4RB4 - chains G and I of the 12 polymer chains in the assembly; structure by X-ray diffraction, 3.88 A resolution.

Chain G (and I):
Protein: Glycosyltransferase tibC
Source organism: Escherichia coli DEC13E
Notes: EC 2.4.-.-; chain I of this document is another copy of the same molecule, construct and numbering; everything in this record applies to it too
Reference sequence: H5MH13 (H5MH13_ECOLX); residues 1-406 here = UniProt positions 1-406
Chain sequence (406 residues; each row starts with the number of its first residue):
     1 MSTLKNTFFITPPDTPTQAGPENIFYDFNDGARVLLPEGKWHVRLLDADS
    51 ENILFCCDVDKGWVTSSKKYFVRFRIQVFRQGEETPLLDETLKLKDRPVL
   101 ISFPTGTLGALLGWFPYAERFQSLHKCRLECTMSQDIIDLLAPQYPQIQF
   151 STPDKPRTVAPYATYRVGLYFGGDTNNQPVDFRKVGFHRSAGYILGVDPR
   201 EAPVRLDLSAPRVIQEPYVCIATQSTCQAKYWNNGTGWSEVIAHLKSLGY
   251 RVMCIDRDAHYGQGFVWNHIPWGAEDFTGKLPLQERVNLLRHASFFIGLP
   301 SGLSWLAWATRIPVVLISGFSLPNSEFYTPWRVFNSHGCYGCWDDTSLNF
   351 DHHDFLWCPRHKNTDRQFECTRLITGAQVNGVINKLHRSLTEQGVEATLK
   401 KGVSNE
Unresolved in the structure: 1-10, 400-406 (chain I: 1-9, 399-406)
Sequence notes: engineered mutation Ala-110 (Asp in H5MH13)
Ion coordination: Fe ion near Cys-342 (its only coordinating residue here)
Residues lining bound ligands: ADP-D-beta-D-heptose (AQH; [(2R,3S,4R,5R)-5-(6-amino-9H-purin-9-yl)-3,4-dihydroxytetrahydrofuran-2-yl]methyl (2R,3R,4R,5R,6S)-6-[(1R)-1,2-dihydroxyethyl]-3,4,5-trihydroxytetrahydro-2H-pyran-2-yl dihydrogen diphosphate): Thr-107, Leu-108, Gly-109, Ala-110, Phe-187, Gln-224, Ser-225, Thr-226, Lys-230, Ile-255, Asp-256, Arg-257, Gly-279, Leu-281, Leu-283, Arg-286, Pro-300, Ser-301, Gly-302, Leu-303, Trp-305, Phe-320, Glu-326, Trp-343
From the paper describing this entry:
  - binding site for ADP-D-beta-D-heptose: Thr-226, Lys-230, Arg-286, Trp-305
  - specificity-determining residues: Pro-300

How chain G and chain I interact:
Residue-residue contacts (53):
  Asp-49(G) / Ala-377(I)
  Asp-49(G) / Gln-378(I)  hydrogen bond (backbone-backbone)
  Ser-50(G) / Thr-375(I)  hydrogen bond (backbone-side chain)
  Ser-50(G) / Gln-378(I)
  Glu-51(G) / Ala-377(I)
  Asn-52(G) / Asn-335(I)
  Asn-52(G) / Leu-373(I)  hydrogen bond (side chain-backbone)
  Asn-52(G) / Thr-375(I)
  Leu-54(G) / His-337(I)
  Lys-68(G) / Ser-336(I)
  Lys-68(G) / His-337(I)
  Tyr-70(G) / Ser-336(I)  hydrogen bond
  Tyr-70(G) / His-337(I)
  Val-72(G) / His-337(I)
  Thr-175(G) / Tyr-340(I)
  Pro-179(G) / Ser-336(I)
  Pro-179(G) / Tyr-340(I)  hydrogen bond (backbone-side chain)
  Val-180(G) / Leu-322(I)  hydrophobic
  Val-180(G) / Tyr-340(I)  hydrophobic
  Lys-184(G) / Leu-322(I)
  Lys-184(G) / Asn-324(I)  hydrogen bond (backbone-side chain)
  Lys-184(G) / Asp-344(I)  hydrogen bond (side chain-backbone)
  Lys-184(G) / Asp-345(I)
  Tyr-193(G) / Pro-323(I)
  Asp-198(G) / Tyr-328(I)  hydrogen bond
  Arg-200(G) / Tyr-328(I)
  Leu-322(G) / Val-180(I)  hydrophobic
  Leu-322(G) / Lys-184(I)
  Pro-323(G) / Tyr-193(I)
  Asn-324(G) / Lys-184(I)  hydrogen bond (side chain-backbone)
  Asn-324(G) / Val-185(I)
  Asn-324(G) / Tyr-193(I)
  Tyr-328(G) / Asp-198(I)  hydrogen bond
  Tyr-328(G) / Arg-200(I)
  Ser-336(G) / Tyr-70(I)  hydrogen bond
  His-337(G) / Asp-47(I)  salt bridge
  His-337(G) / Leu-54(I)
  His-337(G) / Lys-68(I)
  His-337(G) / Tyr-70(I)
  His-337(G) / Val-72(I)
  Tyr-340(G) / Pro-179(I)  hydrogen bond (side chain-backbone)
  Tyr-340(G) / Val-180(I)  hydrophobic
  Asp-344(G) / Lys-184(I)
  Asp-345(G) / Lys-184(I)  salt bridge
  Asp-345(G) / Thr-346(I)
  Thr-346(G) / Thr-346(I)
  Leu-373(G) / Asn-52(I)  hydrogen bond (backbone-side chain)
  Thr-375(G) / Ser-50(I)  hydrogen bond (side chain-backbone)
  Thr-375(G) / Asn-52(I)
  Ala-377(G) / Asp-49(I)
  Ala-377(G) / Glu-51(I)
  Gln-378(G) / Asp-49(I)  hydrogen bond (backbone-backbone)
  Gln-378(G) / Ser-50(I)
Interface residues without a listed pair, chain G (33 interface residues in all): Asp-47, Val-185, Pro-199, Asn-335
Interface residues without a listed pair, chain I (33 interface residues in all): Thr-175, Pro-199

Summary:
The chain G/chain I interface involves 33 residues from each chain; the contacts include 15 hydrogen bonds and
2 salt bridges. Polar pairs include His-337(G)/Asp-47(I), Asp-345(G)/Lys-184(I) and Ser-50(G)/Thr-375(I).
Chain G binds ADP-D-beta-D-heptose. From the paper: a binding site for ADP-D-beta-D-heptose at Thr-226(G),
Lys-230(G) and Arg-286(G) among others; the specificity determinant Pro-300(G).
Chain G and chain I are both Glycosyltransferase tibC (Escherichia coli DEC13E); the structure, Crystal
structure of dodecameric iron-containing heptosyltransferase TibC in complex with ADP-D-beta-D-heptose at 3.9
angstrom resolution, was determined by X-ray diffraction, deposited together with 4RAP.
